Entry 4WJ3 (X-ray diffraction, 3.71 A resolution); this record covers chains M and Q of the 10 polymer chains in the assembly.

== Chain M ==
Name: Aspartate--tRNA(Asp/Asn) ligase
Source organism: Pseudomonas aeruginosa PAO1
Notes: EC 6.1.1.23
Reference sequence: Q51422 (SYDND_PSEAE); residue numbers follow UniProt; this construct covers 1-591
Chain sequence (599 residues; numbered -7 to 591; the number before each row is that of its first residue; numbers below 1 keep their minus sign (Met-7 is residue -7)):
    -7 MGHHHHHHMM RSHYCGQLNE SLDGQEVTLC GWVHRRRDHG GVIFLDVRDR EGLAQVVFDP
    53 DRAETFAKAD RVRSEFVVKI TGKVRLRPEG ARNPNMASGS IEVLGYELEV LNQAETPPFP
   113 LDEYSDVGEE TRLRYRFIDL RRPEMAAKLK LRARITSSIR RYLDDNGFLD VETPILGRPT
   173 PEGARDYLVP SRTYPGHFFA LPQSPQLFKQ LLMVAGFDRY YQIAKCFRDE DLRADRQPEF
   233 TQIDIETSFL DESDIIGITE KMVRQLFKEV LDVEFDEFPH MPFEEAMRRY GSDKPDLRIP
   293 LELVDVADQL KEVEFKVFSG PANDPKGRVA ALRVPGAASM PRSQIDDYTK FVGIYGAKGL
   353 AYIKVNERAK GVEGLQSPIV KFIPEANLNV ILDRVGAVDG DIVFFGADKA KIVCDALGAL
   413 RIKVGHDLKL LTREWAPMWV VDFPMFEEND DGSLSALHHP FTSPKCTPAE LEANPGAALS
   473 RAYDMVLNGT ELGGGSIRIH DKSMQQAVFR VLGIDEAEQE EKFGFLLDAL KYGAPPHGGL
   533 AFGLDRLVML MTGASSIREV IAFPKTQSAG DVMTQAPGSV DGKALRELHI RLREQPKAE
Disordered / not traced: -7 to 1, 591
Sequence notes: expression tag (-7 to 0)
Curated features (UniProtKB/Swiss-Prot):
  - region: Gln198 to Lys201 (Aspartate)
  - binding site (L-aspartate): Glu174, Arg220, His450, Arg490
  - binding site (ATP): Arg220 to Glu222, Gln229, Glu483, Gly535 to Arg538
  - site (Important for tRNA non-discrimination): His31, Gly82
  - mutagenesis: His31 (H31L: Enhances enzyme specificity for tRNA(Asp) over tRNA(Asn) by 3.5-fold, by reducing enzyme's ability to misacylate tRNA(Asn) when tested against E.coli tRNA, but shows little effect when tested ...), Gly82 (G82K: Enhances enzyme specificity for tRNA(Asp) over tRNA(Asn) by 4.2-fold, by reducing enzyme's ability to misacylate tRNA(Asn) when tested against E.coli tRNA, but shows little effect when tested ...)

== Chain Q ==
Molecule: 76mer-tRNA
Sequence (76 nucleotides; each row starts with the number of its first residue):
     1 UCCGCGAUAG CUCAGUCGGU AGAGCAAAUG ACUGUUAAUC AUUGGGUCCC UGGUUCGAGU
    61 CCAGGUCGCG GAGCCA
From the paper describing this entry:
  - conformationally variable residues: C17, G18, U20

== Chain M / chain Q interface ==
Residue-residue contacts - 37 pairs, chain M then chain Q:
  Arg27(M) - A38(Q)  phosphate contact
  Arg29(M) - U35(Q)  hydrogen bond to the base
  Arg29(M) - U36(Q)  hydrogen bond to the sugar
  Arg29(M) - A38(Q)  salt bridge to the phosphate
  Asp30(M) - C32(Q)  base contact
  Asp30(M) - A38(Q)  hydrogen bond to the base
  His31(M) - C32(Q)  base contact
  His31(M) - U33(Q)  sugar contact
  His31(M) - U35(Q)  hydrogen bond to the sugar
  His31(M) - A38(Q)  hydrogen bond to the base
  Gly32(M) - C32(Q)  base contact
  Gly33(M) - U33(Q)  base contact
  Val34(M) - U33(Q)  base contact
  Val34(M) - G34(Q)  base contact
  Phe36(M) - G34(Q)  base contact
  Phe36(M) - U35(Q)  stacking on the base
  Asp38(M) - U36(Q)  sugar contact
  Gln47(M) - U35(Q)  hydrogen bond to the base
  Arg65(M) - A28(Q)  salt bridge to the phosphate
  Arg65(M) - U29(Q)  salt bridge to the phosphate
  Ser66(M) - A27(Q)  hydrogen bond to the phosphate
  Arg77(M) - G34(Q)  hydrogen bond to the base
  Arg79(M) - U35(Q)  hydrogen bond to the base
  Arg79(M) - U36(Q)  hydrogen bond to the base
  Gly82(M) - U36(Q)  base contact
  Ala83(M) - G34(Q)  base contact
  Ala83(M) - U35(Q)  base contact
  Ala83(M) - U36(Q)  hydrogen bond to the base
  Arg84(M) - U36(Q)  base contact
  Asn85(M) - U36(Q)  hydrogen bond to the base
  Glu94(M) - G34(Q)  hydrogen bond to the base
  Glu94(M) - U35(Q)  base contact
  Thr108(M) - A27(Q)  sugar contact
  Pro110(M) - G10(Q)  sugar contact
  Asp114(M) - A37(Q)  sugar contact
  Glu115(M) - A37(Q)  base contact
  Val119(M) - C11(Q)  sugar contact
Other interface residues (no listed pair), chain M (30 interface residues in all): Val49, Asp51, Pro80, Asn87, Asp118, Thr123
Other interface residues (no listed pair), chain Q (14 interface residues in all): U12, A31

== In short ==
30 residues of chain M face 14 of chain Q across their interface; the contacts include 13 hydrogen bonds, 3
salt bridges and 1 aromatic stacking contact. Polar pairs include Arg29(M)-U35(Q), Asp30(M)-A38(Q) and
His31(M)-A38(Q). From the paper: conformational variability at C17(Q), G18(Q) and U20(Q).
Chain M is Aspartate--tRNA(Asp/Asn) ligase (Pseudomonas aeruginosa PAO1) and chain Q is 76mer-tRNA; the
structure, Crystal structure of the asparagine transamidosome from Pseudomonas aeruginosa, was determined by
X-ray diffraction (same publication as 4WJ4).
